Entry 5JZT (electron microscopy, 7.40 A resolution (low resolution: residue-level contacts below are approximate; hydrogen-bond / salt-bridge calls are withheld)); this record covers chains E and G of the 7 polymer chains in the assembly.

# Chain E (and G)
Protein: Aerolysin
Organism: Aeromonas hydrophila
Notes: chain G of this document is another copy of the same molecule, construct and numbering; everything in this record applies to it too
UniProtKB: P09167 (AERA_AERHY); residues 1-424 here correspond to UniProt positions 24-447 (UniProt number = residue number + 23)
Amino-acid sequence (424 residues; each row starts with the number of its first residue):
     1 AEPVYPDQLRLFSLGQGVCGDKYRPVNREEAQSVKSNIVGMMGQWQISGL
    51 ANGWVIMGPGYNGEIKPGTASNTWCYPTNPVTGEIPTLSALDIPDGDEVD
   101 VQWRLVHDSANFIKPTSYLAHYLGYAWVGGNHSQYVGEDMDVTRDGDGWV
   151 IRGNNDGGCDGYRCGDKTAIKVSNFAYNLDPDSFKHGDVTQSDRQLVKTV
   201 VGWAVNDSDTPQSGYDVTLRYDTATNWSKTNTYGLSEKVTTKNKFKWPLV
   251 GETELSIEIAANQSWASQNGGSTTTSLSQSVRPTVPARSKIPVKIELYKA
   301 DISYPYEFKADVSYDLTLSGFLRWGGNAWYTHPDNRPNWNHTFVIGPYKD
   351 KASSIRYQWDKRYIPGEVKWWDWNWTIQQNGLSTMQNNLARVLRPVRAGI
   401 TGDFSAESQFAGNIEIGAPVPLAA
Not modelled in the structure: 1
UniProt features mapped onto this chain:
  - region: Trp45 to Tyr61 (Interaction with host N-linked glycan), Tyr233 to Trp265 (Part of the transmembrane beta-barrel after proteolytic activation of the toxin and insertion into the host membrane), Arg323 to His332 (Interaction with glycans from host GPI-anchor)
  - site: His132 (Important for oligomerization), Lys351 (Important for heptamerization), Glu367 (Important for heptamerization)

# Interface between chain E and chain G
Contacting residue pairs (9; chain E residue first):
  Asp207(E) with Phe184(G); Lys185(G)
  Val420(E) with Asp180(G); Asp182(G)
  Pro421(E) with Asp182(G)
  Leu422(E) with Asp182(G)
  Ala423(E) with Asp182(G); Lys185(G)
  Ala424(E) with Lys185(G)
Interface residues without a listed pair, chain E (7 interface residues in all): Lys290
Interface residues without a listed pair, chain G (6 interface residues in all): Leu179, Pro181

# Summary
7 residues of chain E and 6 residues of chain G are in contact.
Chain E and chain G are both Aerolysin (Aeromonas hydrophila); the structure, Cryo-EM structure of aerolysin
pore in LMNG micelle, was determined by electron microscopy together with 5JZH and 5JZW from the same study.
